6TC9 - chains A and B of the 3 polymer chains in the assembly; structure by X-ray diffraction, 2.17 A resolution.

# Chain A
Protein: Formamidopyrimidine-DNA glycosylase
Source organism: Neisseria meningitidis alpha522
Notes: EC 3.2.2.23, 4.2.99.18
UniProtKB: I4E596 (I4E596_NEIME); residue numbers follow UniProt; this construct covers 1-275
Amino-acid sequence (275 residues; each row starts with the number of its first residue):
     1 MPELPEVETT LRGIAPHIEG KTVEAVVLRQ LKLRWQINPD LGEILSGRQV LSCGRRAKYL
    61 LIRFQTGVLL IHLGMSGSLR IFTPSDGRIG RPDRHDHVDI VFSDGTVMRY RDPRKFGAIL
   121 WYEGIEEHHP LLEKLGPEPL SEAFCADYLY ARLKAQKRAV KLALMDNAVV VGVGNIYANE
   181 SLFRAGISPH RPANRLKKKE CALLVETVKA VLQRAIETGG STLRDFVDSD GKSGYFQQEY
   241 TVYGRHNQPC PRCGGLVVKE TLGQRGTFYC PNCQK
Unresolved in the structure: 1, 32, 220-233
Ion coordination: Zn2+: Cys250, Cys253, Cys270, Cys273

# Chain B
Molecule: 14-nt DNA strand
Sequence (14 nucleotides; numbered 1 to 14; the number before each row is that of its first residue):
     1 AGGTAGACCT GGAC

# How chain A and chain B interact
Pairs across the interface - 12 pairs, chain A then chain B:
  Arg94(A) with DG11(B), salt bridge to the phosphate
  His95(A) with DT10(B), phosphate contact; DG11(B), salt bridge to the phosphate
  Pro113(A) with DT10(B), sugar contact
  Arg114(A) with DC9(B), hydrogen bond to the base; DT10(B), sugar contact
  Lys115(A) with DC9(B), phosphate contact; DT10(B), salt bridge to the phosphate
  Phe116(A) with DC8(B), base contact; DC9(B), base contact
  Arg158(A) with DG3(B), phosphate contact
  Gln264(A) with DA5(B), phosphate contact
Other interface residues (no listed pair), chain A (10 interface residues in all): Arg34, Lys157
Other interface residues (no listed pair), chain B (7 interface residues in all): DA7

# In short
The interface between chain A and chain B involves 10 residues on one side and 7 on the other, with 1 hydrogen
bond and 3 salt bridges. Polar pairs include Arg114(A)-DC9(B), Arg94(A)-DG11(B) and His95(A)-DG11(B).
Cys250(A), Cys253(A), Cys270(A) and Cys273(A) form the Zn2+ site.
Chain A is Formamidopyrimidine-DNA glycosylase (Neisseria meningitidis alpha522) and chain B is a 14-nt DNA
strand; the structure, Crystal structure of MutM from Neisseria meningitidis, was determined by X-ray
diffraction together with 6TC6 from the same study.
